6MCO - chains D and E of the 6 polymer chains in the assembly; structure by X-ray diffraction, 3.53 A resolution.

Chain D:
Molecule: 35O22 Fab heavy chain
Organism: Homo sapiens
Notes: antibody fragment or engineered binder
Chain sequence (243 residues; each row starts with the number of its first residue; a row labelled like 72A-72H holds insertion residues (72A, then the next letters in order)):
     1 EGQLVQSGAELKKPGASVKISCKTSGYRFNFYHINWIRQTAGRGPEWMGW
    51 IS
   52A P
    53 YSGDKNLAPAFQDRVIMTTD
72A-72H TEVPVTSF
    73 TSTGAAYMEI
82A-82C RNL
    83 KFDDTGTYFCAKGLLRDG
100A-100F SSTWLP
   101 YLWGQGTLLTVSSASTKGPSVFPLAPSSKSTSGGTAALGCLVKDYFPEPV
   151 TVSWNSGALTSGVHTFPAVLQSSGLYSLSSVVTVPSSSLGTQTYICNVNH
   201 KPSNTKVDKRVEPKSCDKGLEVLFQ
Unresolved in the structure: 223-225
Cystine bridges: Cys22-Cys92, Cys140-Cys196

Chain E:
Molecule: 35O22 Fab light chain
Organism: Homo sapiens
Notes: antibody fragment or engineered binder
Chain sequence (216 residues; row label = number of the first residue in the row; note: 1 number in that range is skipped by the numbering (no residue carries it; nothing is unmodelled there); a row labelled like 27A-27C holds insertion residues (27A, then the next letters in order)):
     1 QSVLTQSAS
    11 VSGSLGQSVTISCTGPN
27A-27C SVC
    28 CSHKSISWYQWPPGRAPTLIIYEDNERAPGISPRFSGYKSYWSAYLTISD
    78 LRPEDETTYYCCSYTHNS
   95A G
    96 CVFGTGTKVSV
  106A L
   107 GQSKANPSVTLFPPSSEELQANKATLVCLISDFYPGAVTVAWKADSSPVK
   157 AGVETTTPSKQSNNKYAASSYLSLTPEQWKSHRSYSCQVTHEGSTVEKTV
   207 APTECS
Unresolved in the structure: 1, 211-212
Cystine bridges: Cys23-Cys88, Cys134-Cys193

Interface between chain D and chain E:
Residue-residue contacts (61):
  Ile37(D) - Trp38(E)  hydrophobic
  Ile37(D) - Phe98(E)  hydrophobic
  Gln39(D) - Trp38(E)  hydrogen bond
  Gln39(D) - Tyr87(E)
  Pro45(D) - Trp38(E)  hydrophobic
  Pro45(D) - Tyr87(E)
  Pro45(D) - Phe98(E)
  Trp47(D) - Gly95A(E)
  Trp47(D) - Cys96(E)
  Trp47(D) - Phe98(E)  hydrophobic
  Trp50(D) - Asn94(E)
  Trp50(D) - Ser95(E)
  Leu96(D) - Leu46(E)  hydrophobic
  Leu96(D) - Tyr49(E)  hydrophobic
  Ser100A(D) - Tyr91(E)
  Ser100A(D) - His93(E)
  Ser100B(D) - Tyr49(E)
  Ser100B(D) - Tyr91(E)
  Trp100D(D) - Tyr91(E)  hydrophobic
  Trp100D(D) - Thr92(E)  hydrogen bond (side chain-backbone)
  Trp100D(D) - His93(E)  hydrogen bond (side chain-backbone)
  Trp100D(D) - Ser95(E)  hydrogen bond (side chain-backbone)
  Trp100D(D) - Gly95A(E)
  Trp100D(D) - Cys96(E)
  Leu100E(D) - Tyr36(E)
  Leu100E(D) - Leu46(E)  hydrophobic
  Leu100E(D) - Tyr49(E)  hydrophobic
  Leu100E(D) - Tyr91(E)  hydrophobic
  Pro100F(D) - Tyr36(E)  hydrogen bond (backbone-side chain)
  Tyr101(D) - Leu46(E)  hydrophobic
  Tyr101(D) - Pro56(E)
  Trp103(D) - Tyr36(E)
  Trp103(D) - Trp38(E)  hydrophobic
  Trp103(D) - Ala43(E)  hydrophobic
  Trp103(D) - Pro44(E)
  Gly104(D) - Ala43(E)
  Phe122(D) - Ser121(E)
  Phe122(D) - Glu124(E)
  Pro123(D) - Ser121(E)
  Pro123(D) - Glu123(E)
  Ala125(D) - Phe118(E)
  Ser127(D) - Phe118(E)
  Lys143(D) - Thr131(E)
  His164(D) - Ser137(E)
  His164(D) - Ala173(E)
  Phe166(D) - Leu135(E)  hydrophobic
  Phe166(D) - Ile136(E)
  Phe166(D) - Ala173(E)  hydrophobic
  Phe166(D) - Ala174(E)
  Pro167(D) - Ser165(E)
  Ala168(D) - Thr162(E)
  Val169(D) - Glu160(E)
  Val169(D) - Thr162(E)
  Val169(D) - Tyr177(E)  hydrophobic
  Leu170(D) - Glu160(E)
  Gln171(D) - Glu160(E)
  Ser172(D) - Glu160(E)  hydrogen bond
  Leu178(D) - Tyr177(E)
  Ser179(D) - Val133(E)
  Ser179(D) - Tyr177(E)  hydrogen bond
  Lys218(D) - Glu210(E)  salt bridge
Interface residues without a listed pair, chain D (41 interface residues in all): Glu46, Asn58, Phe91, Leu97, Thr100C, Leu124, Ala137, Leu141, Ser177, Val181, Cys216
Interface residues without a listed pair, chain E (39 interface residues in all): Ser34, Glu50, Thr116, Leu117, Thr161, Ser175, Ser179

In short:
41 residues of chain D and 39 residues of chain E are in contact, with 7 hydrogen bonds and 1 salt bridge.
Polar contacts include Lys218(D)-Glu210(E), Gln39(D)-Trp38(E) and Pro100F(D)-Tyr36(E).
Here chain D is 35O22 Fab heavy chain and chain E is 35O22 Fab light chain, both from Homo sapiens. Entry 6MCO
(Crystal structure of the B41 SOSIP.664 Env trimer with PGT124 and 35O22 Fabs, in P23 space ...) was
determined by X-ray diffraction together with 6MDT and 6ME1 from the same study.
